Entry 8X0L (electron microscopy, 3.50 A resolution); this record covers chains B and G of the 12 polymer chains in the assembly.

Chain B:
Protein: pike glycoprotein E2
Organism: Semliki Forest virus
Reference sequence: A0A0E3T652 (A0A0E3T652_SFV); numbering as in UniProt (aligned over 334-751)
Chain sequence (418 residues; row label = number of the first residue in the row):
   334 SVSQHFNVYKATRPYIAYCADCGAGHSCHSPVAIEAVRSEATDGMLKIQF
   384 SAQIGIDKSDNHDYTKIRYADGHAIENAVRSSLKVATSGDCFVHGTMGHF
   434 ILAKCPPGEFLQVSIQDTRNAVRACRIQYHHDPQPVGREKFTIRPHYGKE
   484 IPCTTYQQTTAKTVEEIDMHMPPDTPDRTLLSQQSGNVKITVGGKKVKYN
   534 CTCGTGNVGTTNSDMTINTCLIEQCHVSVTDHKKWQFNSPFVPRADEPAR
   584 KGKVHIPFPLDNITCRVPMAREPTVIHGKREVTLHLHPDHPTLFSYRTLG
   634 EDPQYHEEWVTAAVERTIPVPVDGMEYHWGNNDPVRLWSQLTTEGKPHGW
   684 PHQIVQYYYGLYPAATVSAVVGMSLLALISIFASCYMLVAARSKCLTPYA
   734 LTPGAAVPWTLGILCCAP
Disulfide bonds: Cys352-Cys458, Cys355-Cys361, Cys424-Cys438, Cys486-Cys598, Cys534-Cys558, Cys536-Cys553
Glycans and other covalent adducts: N-acetylglucosamine (NAG) linked to Asn533, Asn595

Chain G:
Protein: pike glycoprotein E1
Organism: Semliki Forest virus
Reference sequence: A0A0F6PP03 (A0A0F6PP03_SFV); numbering as in UniProt (aligned over 816-1253)
Chain sequence (438 residues; numbered 816 to 1253; the number before each row is that of its first residue):
   816 YEHSTVMPNVVGFPYKAHIERPGYSPLTLQMQVVETSLEPTLNLEYITCE
   866 YKTVVPSPYVKCCGASECSTKEKPDYQCKVYTGVYPFMWGGAYCFCDSEN
   916 TQLSEAYVDRSDVCRHDHASAYKAHTASLKAKVRVMYGNVNQTVDVYVNG
   966 DHAVTIGGTQFIFGPLSSAWTPFDNKIVVYKDEVFNQDFPPYGSGQPGRF
  1016 GDIQSRTVESNDLYANTALKLARPSPGMVHVPYTQTPSGFKYWLKEKGTA
  1066 LNTKAPFGCQIKTNPVRAMNCAVGNIPVSMNLPDSAFTRIVEAPTIIDLT
  1116 CTVATCTHSSDFGGVLTLTYKTDKNGDCSVHSHSNVATLQEATAKVKTAG
  1166 KVTLHFSTASASPSFVVSLCSARATCSASCEPPKDHIVPYAASHSNVVFP
  1216 DMSGTALSWVQKISGGLGAFAIGAILVLVVVTCIGLRR
Disulfide bonds: Cys864-Cys929, Cys877-Cys909, Cys878-Cys911, Cys883-Cys893, Cys1074-Cys1086, Cys1116-Cys1191, Cys1121-Cys1195, Cys1143-Cys1185
Glycans and other covalent adducts: N-acetylglucosamine (NAG) linked to Asn956

How chain B and chain G interact:
Pairs across the interface (15):
  His479(B) with His1045(G), hydrogen bond (backbone-side chain)
  Tyr480(B) with Ala1037(G); Arg1038(G); Pro1047(G), hydrophobic
  Arg599(B) with Met1043(G)
  Arg604(B) with Gln1050(G), hydrogen bond (side chain-backbone); Thr1051(G); Pro1052(G)
  Glu605(B) with Lys1035(G)
  His618(B) with Arg1014(G), hydrogen bond
  His620(B) with Gly1013(G); Arg1014(G), hydrogen bond; Pro1052(G); Tyr1057(G)
  Ala646(B) with Tyr1057(G), hydrophobic
Also at the interface, not in a pair above, chain B (10 interface residues in all): Thr607, Glu648
Also at the interface, not in a pair above, chain G (15 interface residues in all): Ser1040, Val1046, Thr1049

In short:
Chain B and chain G form an interface of 10 and 15 residues respectively; the contacts include 4 hydrogen
bonds. Polar pairs include His479(B)-His1045(G), Arg604(B)-Gln1050(G) and His618(B)-Arg1014(G). Covalently
linked N-acetylglucosamine: at Asn533(B) and Asn595(B). Covalently linked N-acetylglucosamine: at Asn956(G).
Chain B is pike glycoprotein E2 and chain G is pike glycoprotein E1, both from Semliki Forest virus; the
structure, Cryo-EM structure of Semliki Forest virus in complex with its receptor VLDLR(3-fold), was
determined by electron microscopy.
